Entry 3MOA (X-ray diffraction, 2.30 A resolution); this record covers chains P and L of the 3 polymer chains in the assembly.

# Chain P
Name: gp41 MPER-derived peptide
Amino-acid sequence (18 residues; each row starts with the number of its first residue):
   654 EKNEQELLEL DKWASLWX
Disordered / not traced: 654-658
Modified positions: NH2 (amino group) at position 671

# Chain L
Name: Anti-HIV-1 antibody 2F5 light chain
Source organism: Homo sapiens
Notes: antibody fragment or engineered binder
Amino-acid sequence (214 residues; row label = number of the first residue in the row):
     1 ALQLTQSPSS LSASVGDRIT ITCRASQGVT SALAWYRQKP GSPPQLLIYD ASSLESGVPS
    61 RFSGSGSGTE FTLTISTLRP EDFATYYCQQ LHFYPHTFGG GTRVDVRRTV AAPSVFIFPP
   121 SDEQLKSGTA SVVCLLNNFY PREAKVQWKV DNALQSGNSQ ESVTEQDSKD STYSLSSTLT
   181 LSKADYEKHK VYACEVTHQG LSSPVTKSFN RGEC
Disordered / not traced: 1
Disulfide bonds: Cys23-Cys88, Cys134-Cys194

# How chain P and chain L interact
Contacting residue pairs - 16 pairs, chain P then chain L:
  Glu659(P) with Gln27(L)
  Leu661(P) with Leu2(L), hydrophobic; Gln27(L); Phe93(L), hydrophobic; Tyr94(L)
  Glu662(P) with Phe93(L); Tyr94(L), hydrogen bond (backbone-backbone)
  Leu663(P) with His92(L); Phe93(L), hydrophobic; Tyr94(L)
  Asp664(P) with Leu91(L); His92(L), hydrogen bond (backbone-backbone); Tyr94(L), hydrogen bond; His96(L), salt bridge
  Lys665(P) with Tyr94(L), hydrogen bond (backbone-side chain)
  Ala667(P) with His92(L)

# Overview
Chain P and chain L each contribute 7 residues to their interface, with 4 hydrogen bonds and 1 salt bridge.
Polar contacts include Asp664(P)-His96(L), Asp664(P)-Tyr94(L) and Lys665(P)-Tyr94(L).
Chain P is gp41 MPER-derived peptide and chain L is Anti-HIV-1 antibody 2F5 light chain (Homo sapiens); the
structure, Crystal structure of the neutralizing HIV antibody 2F5 Fab fragment (recombinantly produced Fab)
with 17 aa ..., was determined by X-ray diffraction.
